Entry 7LLL (electron microscopy, 3.70 A resolution); this record covers chains B and N of the 6 polymer chains in the assembly.

# Chain B
Molecule: Guanine nucleotide-binding protein G(I)/G(S)/G(T) subunit beta-1
From: Homo sapiens
UniProtKB: P62873 (GBB1_HUMAN); numbering as in UniProt (aligned over 2-340)
Sequence (340 residues; row label = number of the first residue in the row):
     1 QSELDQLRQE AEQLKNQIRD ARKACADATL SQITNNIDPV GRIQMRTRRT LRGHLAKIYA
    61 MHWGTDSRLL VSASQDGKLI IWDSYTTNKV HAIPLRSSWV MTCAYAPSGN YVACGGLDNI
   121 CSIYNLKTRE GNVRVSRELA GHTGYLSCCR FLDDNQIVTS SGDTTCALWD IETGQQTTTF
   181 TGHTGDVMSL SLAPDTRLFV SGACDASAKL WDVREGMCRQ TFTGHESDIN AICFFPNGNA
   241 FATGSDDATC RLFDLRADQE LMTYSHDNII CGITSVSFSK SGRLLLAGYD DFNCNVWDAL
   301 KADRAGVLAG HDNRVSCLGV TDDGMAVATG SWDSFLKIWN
Sequence notes: expression tag (1)

# Chain N
Molecule: Nb35
From: Lama glama
Sequence (128 residues; numbered 1 to 128; the number before each row is that of its first residue):
     1 QVQLQESGGG LVQPGGSLRL SCAASGFTFS NYKMNWVRQA PGKGLEWVSD ISQSGASISY
    61 TGSVKGRFTI SRDNAKNTLY LQMNSLKPED TAVYYCARCP APFTRDCFDV TSTTYAYRGQ
   121 GTQVTVSS
Disulfides: Cys22-Cys96, Cys99-Cys107

# How chain B and chain N interact
Residue-residue contacts - 15 pairs, chain B then chain N:
  Arg8(B) - Gln120(N)  hydrogen bond
  Lys15(B) - Gln3(N)
  Thr184(B) - Thr114(N)  hydrogen bond
  Asp205(B) - Ala116(N)
  Asp205(B) - Tyr117(N)
  Ala206(B) - Tyr117(N)
  Thr223(B) - Gln1(N)
  Glu226(B) - Phe27(N)
  Glu226(B) - Thr28(N)
  Glu226(B) - Tyr32(N)  hydrogen bond
  Glu226(B) - Arg98(N)  hydrogen bond (backbone-side chain)
  Ser227(B) - Pro100(N)  hydrogen bond (side chain-backbone)
  Ser227(B) - Tyr117(N)
  Asp228(B) - Tyr117(N)
  Asp246(B) - Pro102(N)

# Summary
Chain B and chain N form an interface of 10 and 12 residues respectively, with 5 hydrogen bonds. Polar
contacts include Arg8(B)-Gln120(N), Thr184(B)-Thr114(N) and Glu226(B)-Tyr32(N).
Here chain B is Guanine nucleotide-binding protein G(I)/G(S)/G(T) subunit beta-1 (Homo sapiens) and chain N is
Nb35 (Lama glama). Entry 7LLL (Exendin-4-bound Glucagon-Like Peptide-1 (GLP-1) Receptor in complex with Gs
protein) was determined by electron microscopy, deposited together with 7LLY.
